Entry 1M0E (X-ray diffraction, 2.50 A resolution); this record covers chains C and A of the 3 polymer chains in the assembly.

# Chain C
Molecule: 12-nt DNA strand
Sequence (12 nucleotides; each row starts with the number of its first residue):
   402 CCATGCGCTGAC

# Chain A
Name: Modification methylase HhaI
Organism: Haemophilus haemolyticus
Notes: EC 2.1.1.73
UniProtKB: P05102 (MTH1_HAEHA); residues 1-327 here = UniProt positions 1-327
Sequence (327 residues; row label = number of the first residue in the row):
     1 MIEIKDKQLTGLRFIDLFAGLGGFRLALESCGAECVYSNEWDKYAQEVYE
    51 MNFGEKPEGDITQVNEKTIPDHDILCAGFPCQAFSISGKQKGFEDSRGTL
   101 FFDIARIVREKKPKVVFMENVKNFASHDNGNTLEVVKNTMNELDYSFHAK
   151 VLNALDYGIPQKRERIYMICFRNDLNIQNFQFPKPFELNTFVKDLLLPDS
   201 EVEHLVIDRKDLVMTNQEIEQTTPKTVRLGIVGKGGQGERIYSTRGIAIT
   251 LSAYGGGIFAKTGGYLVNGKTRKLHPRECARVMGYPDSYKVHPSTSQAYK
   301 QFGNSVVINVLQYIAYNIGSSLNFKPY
Ligand contacts: S-adenosylhomocysteine (SAH): Phe18, Ala19, Gly20, Leu21, Gly22, Gly23, Phe24, Asn39, Glu40, Trp41, Asp42, Asp60, Ile61, Thr62, Gly78, Phe79, Pro80, Leu100, Tyr285, Gln301, Asn304, Ser305, Val306
Curated features (UniProtKB/Swiss-Prot):
  - active site: Cys81
  - mutagenesis: Cys81 (C81G: Cells die, loss of methyltransferase activity, binds DNA about 3-fold more tightly ...), Gln237 (Q237X: Decrease in enzyme activity due to 98%-99% loss of DNA-binding activity. No change in substrate specificity)
From the paper describing this entry:
  - binding site for the 12-nt DNA strand: Cys81, Glu119, Arg165
  - catalytic residues: Cys81
  - catalytic residues: Glu119 (proposed by the authors, not directly observed)

# How chain C and chain A interact
Contacting residue pairs (25):
  DC403(C) - Ser294(A)  hydrogen bond to the phosphate
  DC403(C) - Ser296(A)  hydrogen bond to the phosphate
  DC403(C) - Gln297(A)  hydrogen bond to the phosphate
  DT405(C) - Gly255(A)  base contact
  DT405(C) - Gly256(A)  base contact
  DT405(C) - Gly257(A)  sugar contact
  DT405(C) - Ala260(A)  base contact
  DT405(C) - Lys261(A)  base contact
  DG406(C) - Arg209(A)  salt bridge to the phosphate
  DG406(C) - Glu239(A)  sugar contact
  DG406(C) - Gly256(A)  base contact
  DG406(C) - Gly257(A)  hydrogen bond to the base
  DC407(C) - Lys234(A)  salt bridge to the phosphate
  DC407(C) - Gln237(A)  hydrogen bond to the base
  DC407(C) - Gly256(A)  base contact
  DC407(C) - Gly257(A)  base contact
  DG408(C) - Gly236(A)  base contact
  DG408(C) - Gln237(A)  hydrogen bond to the base
  DT410(C) - Ile86(A)  base contact
  DT410(C) - Gln90(A)  hydrogen bond to the phosphate
  DG411(C) - Ile86(A)  sugar contact
  DG411(C) - Gln90(A)  phosphate contact
  DG411(C) - Asn123(A)  sugar contact
  DA412(C) - Lys122(A)  phosphate contact
  DA412(C) - Ser126(A)  hydrogen bond to the phosphate
Interface residues without a listed pair, chain C (12 interface residues in all): DC402, DA404, DC409, DC413
Interface residues without a listed pair, chain A (23 interface residues in all): Tyr44, Ser87, Gly238, Arg240, Ile258

# Summary
Chain C and chain A form an interface of 12 and 23 residues respectively, with 8 hydrogen bonds and 2 salt
bridges. Polar contacts include DG406(C)-Gly257(A), DC407(C)-Gln237(A) and DG408(C)-Gln237(A). Chain A binds
S-adenosylhomocysteine. From the paper: catalytic residues Cys81(A) and Glu119(A); a binding site for the
12-nt DNA strand at Cys81(A), Glu119(A) and Arg165(A).
Chain C is a 12-nt DNA strand and chain A is Modification methylase HhaI (Haemophilus haemolyticus); the
structure, Zebularine: A novel DNA methylation inhibitor that forms a covalent complex with DNA
methyltransferase, was determined by X-ray diffraction.
